Entry 5T08 (X-ray diffraction, 2.19 A resolution); this record covers chains A and B of the 6 polymer chains in the assembly.

== Chain A ==
Protein: Hemagglutinin
Source organism: H6N1 subtype
Reference sequence: A0A0J9X268 (A0A0J9X268_9INFA); residues -1 to 331 here correspond to UniProt positions 1-333 (UniProt number = residue number + 2)
Amino-acid sequence (333 residues; numbered -1 to 331; the number before each row is that of its first residue; numbers below 1 keep their minus sign (Ala-1 is residue -1)):
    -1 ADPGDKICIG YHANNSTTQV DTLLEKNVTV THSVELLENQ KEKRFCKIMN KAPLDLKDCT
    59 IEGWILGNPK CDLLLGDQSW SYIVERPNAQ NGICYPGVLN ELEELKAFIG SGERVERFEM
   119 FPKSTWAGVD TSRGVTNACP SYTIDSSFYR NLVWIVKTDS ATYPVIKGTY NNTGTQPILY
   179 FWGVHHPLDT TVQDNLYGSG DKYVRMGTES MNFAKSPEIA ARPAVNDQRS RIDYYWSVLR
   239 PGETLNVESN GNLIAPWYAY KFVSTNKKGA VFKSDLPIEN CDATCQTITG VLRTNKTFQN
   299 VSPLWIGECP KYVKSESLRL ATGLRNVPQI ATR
Unresolved in the structure: -1 to 0, 331
Construct notes: engineered mutation Asp225 (Gly227 in A0A0J9X268)
Cystine bridges: Cys44-Cys279, Cys57-Cys69, Cys92-Cys137, Cys283-Cys307
Covalent attachments: N-acetylglucosamine (NAG) linked to Asn25, Asn169
Reported in the primary citation:
  - conformationally variable residues (side-chain flip): Leu186, Gln226
  - mutagenesis - A222K/G225D, G225D: increased binding to human-type receptors
  - mutagenesis - G225D: abolished binding to avian-type receptors
  - mutagenesis - G225D: increased binding to human trachea epithelium
  - mutagenesis - G225D: abolished binding to chicken trachea
  - mutagenesis - G225D: decreased stability
  - mutagenesis - L186P, L186S, Q226L: decreased binding to avian-type receptors

== Chain B ==
Protein: Hemagglutinin HA2 chain
Source organism: H6N1 subtype
Reference sequence: A0A0J9X267 (A0A0J9X267_9INFA); numbering as in UniProt (aligned over 1-180)
Amino-acid sequence (180 residues; numbered 1 to 180; the number before each row is that of its first residue):
     1 GIFGAIAGFI EGGWTGMIDG WYGYHHENSQ GSGYAADRES TQKAIDGITN KVNSIINKMN
    61 TQFEAVDHEF SNLERRIGNL NKRMEDGFLD VWTYNAELLV LLENERTLDL HDANVKNLYE
   121 KVKSQLRDNA NDLGNGCFEF WHKCDNECME SVKNGTYDYP KYQKESKLNR QGIEGRLVPR
Unresolved in the structure: 174-180
Cystine bridges: Cys144-Cys148

== How chain A and chain B interact ==
Residue-residue contacts (129):
  Gly2(A) - Glu139(B)
  Asp3(A) - Glu27(B)
  Asp3(A) - Asn28(B)
  Asp3(A) - Ser29(B)
  Asp3(A) - Phe138(B)
  Asp3(A) - Glu139(B)
  Asp3(A) - Phe140(B)  hydrogen bond (backbone-backbone)
  Asp3(A) - Lys143(B)
  Asp3(A) - Cys144(B)  hydrogen bond (side chain-backbone)
  Lys4(A) - His25(B)  hydrogen bond
  Lys4(A) - His26(B)
  Lys4(A) - Glu27(B)  salt bridge
  Lys4(A) - Phe138(B)
  Lys4(A) - Met149(B)
  Ile5(A) - His25(B)
  Ile5(A) - Cys137(B)
  Ile5(A) - Phe138(B)  hydrogen bond (backbone-backbone)
  Ile5(A) - Phe140(B)  hydrophobic
  Ile5(A) - Met149(B)  hydrophobic
  Cys6(A) - Trp14(B)
  Cys6(A) - Gly23(B)
  Cys6(A) - Tyr24(B)
  Cys6(A) - His25(B)  hydrogen bond (backbone-backbone)
  Cys6(A) - Gly136(B)
  Cys6(A) - Cys137(B)  disulfide
  Ile7(A) - Ile10(B)
  Ile7(A) - Trp14(B)
  Ile7(A) - Gly23(B)
  Ile7(A) - Val115(B)
  Ile7(A) - Tyr119(B)
  Ile7(A) - Val122(B)  hydrophobic
  Ile7(A) - Gly136(B)  hydrogen bond (backbone-backbone)
  Ile7(A) - Phe138(B)  hydrophobic
  Gly8(A) - Trp14(B)
  Gly8(A) - Tyr22(B)
  Gly8(A) - Gly23(B)  hydrogen bond (backbone-backbone)
  Tyr9(A) - Ile6(B)
  Tyr9(A) - Ala7(B)  hydrogen bond (side chain-backbone)
  Tyr9(A) - Ile10(B)  hydrogen bond (side chain-backbone)
  Tyr9(A) - Glu11(B)
  Tyr9(A) - Gly12(B)  hydrogen bond (side chain-backbone)
  Tyr9(A) - Gly13(B)
  Tyr9(A) - Trp14(B)  hydrogen bond (backbone-backbone)
  Tyr9(A) - Met17(B)
  Tyr9(A) - Trp21(B)
  Tyr9(A) - Val115(B)  hydrophobic
  His10(A) - Trp14(B)
  His10(A) - Met17(B)  hydrogen bond (side chain-backbone)
  His10(A) - Gly20(B)
  His10(A) - Trp21(B)  hydrogen bond (backbone-backbone)
  Ala11(A) - Gly13(B)
  Ala11(A) - Trp14(B)  hydrogen bond (backbone-backbone)
  Ala11(A) - Thr15(B)
  Val18(A) - Asn104(B)
  Asp19(A) - Leu101(B)
  Asp19(A) - Asn104(B)  hydrogen bond (backbone-side chain)
  Thr20(A) - Leu101(B)
  Thr20(A) - Asn104(B)
  Thr20(A) - Glu105(B)
  Thr20(A) - Leu108(B)
  Leu21(A) - Leu101(B)  hydrogen bond (backbone-backbone)
  Leu21(A) - Leu102(B)  hydrophobic
  Leu21(A) - Glu105(B)
  Leu22(A) - Glu105(B)
  Val26(A) - Leu108(B)  hydrophobic
  Val28(A) - Leu108(B)  hydrophobic
  Thr29(A) - Trp21(B)
  His30(A) - Trp21(B)  hydrogen bond
  Glu101(A) - Glu69(B)
  Glu101(A) - Phe70(B)
  Glu101(A) - Ser71(B)
  Lys104(A) - Glu69(B)  salt bridge
  Ala105(A) - His68(B)
  Lys266(A) - Glu64(B)  salt bridge
  Lys266(A) - Ala65(B)  hydrogen bond (side chain-backbone)
  Ala268(A) - Asp67(B)
  Val269(A) - Asp67(B)  hydrogen bond (backbone-side chain)
  Lys271(A) - Asp67(B)
  Lys271(A) - Glu69(B)  salt bridge
  Thr295(A) - Ile56(B)
  Thr295(A) - Met59(B)
  Phe296(A) - Met59(B)  hydrophobic
  Phe296(A) - Ala96(B)  hydrophobic
  Pro301(A) - Ala65(B)
  Leu302(A) - Ala65(B)
  Leu302(A) - Val66(B)
  Leu302(A) - Asp67(B)
  Trp303(A) - Gln62(B)
  Trp303(A) - Phe63(B)
  Trp303(A) - Glu64(B)
  Cys307(A) - Gln62(B)  hydrogen bond (backbone-side chain)
  Pro308(A) - Gln62(B)
  Lys309(A) - Met59(B)  hydrogen bond (side chain-backbone)
  Lys309(A) - Thr61(B)
  Lys309(A) - Gln62(B)
  Lys309(A) - Trp92(B)
  Tyr310(A) - Leu89(B)  hydrophobic
  Val311(A) - Leu89(B)  hydrophobic
  Val311(A) - Trp92(B)
  Val311(A) - Thr93(B)
  Lys312(A) - Leu89(B)
  Lys312(A) - Asp90(B)
  Lys312(A) - Thr93(B)  hydrogen bond (backbone-side chain)
  Ser313(A) - Thr93(B)
  Ser313(A) - Glu97(B)  hydrogen bond
  Leu316(A) - Ala96(B)  hydrophobic
  Leu316(A) - Glu97(B)
  Arg317(A) - Val100(B)
  Arg317(A) - Asn104(B)  hydrogen bond (backbone-side chain)
  Leu318(A) - Ile55(B)  hydrophobic
  Leu318(A) - Glu103(B)
  Leu318(A) - Asn104(B)
  Ala319(A) - Asn104(B)  hydrogen bond (backbone-side chain)
  Ala319(A) - Thr107(B)
  Thr320(A) - Trp21(B)
  Thr320(A) - Ile48(B)
  Thr320(A) - Val52(B)
  Thr320(A) - His111(B)  hydrogen bond (backbone-side chain)
  Gly321(A) - Trp21(B)
  Gly321(A) - His111(B)  hydrogen bond (backbone-side chain)
  Leu322(A) - Trp21(B)
  Leu322(A) - Tyr22(B)  hydrophobic
  Leu322(A) - His111(B)
  Arg323(A) - Ile6(B)
  Arg323(A) - Ala7(B)
  Val325(A) - Glu11(B)
  Val325(A) - Gly12(B)
  Val325(A) - Gly13(B)  hydrogen bond (backbone-backbone)
  Pro326(A) - Thr15(B)
Also at the interface, not in a pair above, chain A (53 interface residues in all): Asn12, Leu34, Phe270, Glu306, Gln327
Also at the interface, not in a pair above, chain B (71 interface residues in all): Ala5, Ile18, Glu74, Leu98, Leu118, Leu126, Asn135, His142, Val152, Lys153
Cross-chain cystine bridges: Cys6(A)-Cys137(B)

== Summary ==
The interface between chain A and chain B involves 53 residues on one side and 71 on the other; the contacts
include 1 disulfide bond, 28 hydrogen bonds and 4 salt bridges. Among the polar pairs are Lys4(A)-Glu27(B),
Lys104(A)-Glu69(B) and Lys266(A)-Glu64(B). From the paper: L186P, L186S and Q226L of chain A reduce binding to
avian-type receptors; conformational variability at Leu186(A) and Gln226(A); 5 substitutions were tested in
all.
Here chain A is Hemagglutinin and chain B is Hemagglutinin HA2 chain, both from H6N1 subtype. Entry 5T08
(Crystal structure of H6 hemagglutinin G225D mutant from Taiwan (2013) H6N1 influenza virus) was determined by
X-ray diffraction (same publication as 5T0B, 5T0D and 5T0E).
